Entry 4EUS (X-ray diffraction, 1.65 A resolution); this record covers chains A and B.

[Chain A (and B)]
Protein: Putative hydrolase
From: Pseudomonas aeruginosa
Notes: chain B of this document is another copy of the same molecule, construct and numbering; everything in this record applies to it too
UniProt: Q02P97 (Q02P97_PSEAB); residue numbers follow UniProt; this construct covers 25-319
Sequence (301 residues; numbered 25 to 325; the number before each row is that of its first residue):
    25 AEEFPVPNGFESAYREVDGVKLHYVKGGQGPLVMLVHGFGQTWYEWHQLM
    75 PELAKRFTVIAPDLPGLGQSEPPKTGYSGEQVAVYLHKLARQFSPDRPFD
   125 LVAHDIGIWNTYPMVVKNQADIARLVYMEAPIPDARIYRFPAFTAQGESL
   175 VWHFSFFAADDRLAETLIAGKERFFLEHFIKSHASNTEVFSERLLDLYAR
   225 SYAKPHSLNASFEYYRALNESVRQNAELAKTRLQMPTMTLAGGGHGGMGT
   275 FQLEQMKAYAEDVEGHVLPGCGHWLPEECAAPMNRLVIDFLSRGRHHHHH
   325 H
Unresolved in the structure: 318-325
Disulfides: C295-C303
Sequence notes: expression tag (320-325)
What the authors report for this chain:
  - catalytic residues: D129
  - catalytic residues: E153, H297 (proposed by the authors, not directly observed)
  - binding site for (2S)-hexane-1,2-diol: H177, Y239
  - contacts within the chain: E153-G266 (backbone contact), E153-M272 (backbone contact), E153-H297 (hydrogen bond)
  - mutagenesis - E153Q: abolished catalytic activity on epibromohydrin
  - mutagenesis - E153Q: unchanged stability
  - mutagenesis - E153Q: decreased expression
  - mutagenesis - D129S: abolished catalytic activity (citing earlier work)

[Chain A / chain B interface]
Pairs across the interface - 72 pairs, chain A then chain B:
  I161(A) with F167(B), hydrophobic
  Y162(A) with P165(B); F167(B); T168(B); A169(B)
  F164(A) with P165(B); A166(B), hydrogen bond (backbone-backbone)
  P165(A) with Y162(B); F164(B); A166(B)
  A166(A) with F164(B), hydrogen bond (backbone-backbone); P165(B); A166(B); V175(B); S179(B), hydrogen bond (backbone-side chain)
  F167(A) with I161(B), hydrophobic; Y162(B); F178(B); S179(B); A182(B), hydrophobic; L242(B), hydrophobic; N243(B)
  T168(A) with Y162(B); N243(B), hydrogen bond (backbone-side chain)
  A169(A) with Y162(B); N243(B), hydrogen bond (backbone-side chain)
  Q170(A) with N243(B)
  G171(A) with N243(B)
  E172(A) with S179(B); A183(B)
  S173(A) with S179(B), hydrogen bond (backbone-side chain)
  V175(A) with A166(B)
  W176(A) with W176(B), hydrophobic; S179(B); F180(B), hydrophobic; L187(B), hydrophobic
  F178(A) with F167(B)
  S179(A) with A166(B), hydrogen bond (side chain-backbone); F167(B); E172(B); S173(B), hydrogen bond (side chain-backbone); W176(B)
  F180(A) with W176(B), hydrophobic
  A182(A) with F167(B), hydrophobic
  A183(A) with E172(B)
  D184(A) with H202(B)
  D185(A) with F198(B); H202(B), salt bridge
  L187(A) with W176(B), hydrophobic; F198(B), hydrophobic; H202(B)
  T190(A) with K195(B); F198(B)
  L191(A) with L191(B); K195(B)
  K195(A) with T190(B); L191(B), hydrogen bond (side chain-backbone); A193(B)
  F198(A) with D185(B); L187(B), hydrophobic; T190(B)
  F199(A) with L191(B), hydrophobic
  H202(A) with A183(B); D184(B), salt bridge; D185(B), salt bridge; L187(B)
  L242(A) with F167(B), hydrophobic
  N243(A) with F167(B); T168(B), hydrogen bond (side chain-backbone); A169(B), hydrogen bond (side chain-backbone); Q170(B); G171(B)
Also at the interface, not in a pair above, chain A (32 interface residues in all): R186, I192
Also at the interface, not in a pair above, chain B (34 interface residues in all): R186, I192, F199, R247

[Summary]
32 residues of chain A and 34 residues of chain B are in contact; the contacts include 11 hydrogen bonds and 3
salt bridges. Polar pairs include D185(A)-H202(B), H202(A)-D184(B) and A166(A)-S179(B). From the paper:
catalytic residues D129(A), E153(A) and H297(A); E153Q of chain A abolishes catalytic activity on
epibromohydrin.
Chain A and chain B are both Putative hydrolase (Pseudomonas aeruginosa); the structure, Crystal structure of
the CFTR inhibitory factor Cif bound to 1,2-hexanediol, was determined by X-ray diffraction together with
4DMC, 4DNF, 4DNO and 4EHB from the same study.
